Entry 8HVR (electron microscopy, 3.35 A resolution); this record covers chains F and O of the 13 polymer chains in the assembly.

[Chain F]
Molecule: RNA polymerase principal sigma factor HrdB
Source organism: Streptomyces coelicolor A3(2)
UniProtKB: P18183 (SIGA_STRCO); residues 1-511 here = UniProt positions 1-511
Sequence (531 residues; row label = number of the first residue in the row; numbers below 1 keep their minus sign (Met-19 is residue -19)):
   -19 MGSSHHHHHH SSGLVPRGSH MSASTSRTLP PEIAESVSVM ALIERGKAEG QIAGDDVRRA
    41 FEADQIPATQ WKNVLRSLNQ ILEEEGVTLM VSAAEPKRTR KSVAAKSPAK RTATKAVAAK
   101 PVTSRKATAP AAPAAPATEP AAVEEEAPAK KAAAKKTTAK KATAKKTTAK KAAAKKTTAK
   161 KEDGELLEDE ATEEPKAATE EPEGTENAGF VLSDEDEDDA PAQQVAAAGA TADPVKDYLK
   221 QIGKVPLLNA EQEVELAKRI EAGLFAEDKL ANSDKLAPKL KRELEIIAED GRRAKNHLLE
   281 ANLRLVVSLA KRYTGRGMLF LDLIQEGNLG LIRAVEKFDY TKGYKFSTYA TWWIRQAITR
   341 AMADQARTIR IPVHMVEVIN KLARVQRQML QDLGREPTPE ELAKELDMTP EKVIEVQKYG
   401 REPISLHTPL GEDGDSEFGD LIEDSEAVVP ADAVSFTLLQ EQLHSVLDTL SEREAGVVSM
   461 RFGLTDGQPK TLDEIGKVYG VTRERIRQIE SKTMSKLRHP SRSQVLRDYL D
Disordered / not traced: -19 to 209, 511
Construct notes: initiating methionine (-19); expression tag (-18 to 0)
Swiss-Prot annotation at these positions:
  - DNA-binding region: Leu472 to Ser491 (H-T-H motif)
  - motif: Asp302 to Gln305 (Interaction with polymerase core subunit RpoC)

[Chain O]
Molecule: 65-nt DNA strand
Sequence (65 nucleotides; numbered 1 to 65; the number before each row is that of its first residue):
     1 GTAGCCGGAG CGTTCAGCGT TCGTTTATCT CCCCCTGGCA CTGTCATCTC CGTCAGACCG
    61 TCGCA
Disordered / not traced: 1-4

[Chain F / chain O interface]
Contacting residue pairs - 45 pairs, chain F then chain O:
  Val215(F) - DA46(O)  base contact
  Lys216(F) - DA46(O)  base contact
  Lys216(F) - DT47(O)  hydrogen bond to the base
  Leu219(F) - DC45(O)  base contact
  Leu219(F) - DA46(O)  base contact
  Ile222(F) - DC45(O)  base contact
  Gly223(F) - DC45(O)  base contact
  Leu227(F) - DT44(O)  base contact
  Ala281(F) - DT44(O)  base contact
  Asn282(F) - DT44(O)  base contact
  Arg284(F) - DT44(O)  base contact
  Arg284(F) - DC45(O)  salt bridge to the phosphate
  Leu285(F) - DT44(O)  hydrogen bond to the base
  Ser288(F) - DT44(O)  sugar contact
  Lys291(F) - DA46(O)  sugar contact
  Phe300(F) - DA46(O)  base contact
  Arg313(F) - DG37(O)  salt bridge to the phosphate
  Lys317(F) - DG38(O)  salt bridge to the phosphate
  Lys317(F) - DC39(O)  phosphate contact
  Asp319(F) - DA40(O)  hydrogen bond to the base
  Lys322(F) - DA40(O)  base contact
  Tyr324(F) - DC41(O)  sugar contact
  Tyr324(F) - DT42(O)  phosphate contact
  Lys325(F) - DT42(O)  hydrogen bond to the phosphate
  Lys325(F) - DG43(O)  salt bridge to the phosphate
  Ser327(F) - DG43(O)  phosphate contact
  Ser327(F) - DT44(O)  base contact
  Thr328(F) - DA40(O)  phosphate contact
  Thr328(F) - DC41(O)  phosphate contact
  Thr328(F) - DT42(O)  phosphate contact
  Thr328(F) - DG43(O)  base contact
  Tyr329(F) - DA40(O)  base contact
  Thr331(F) - DG43(O)  hydrogen bond to the base
  Trp332(F) - DC39(O)  sugar contact
  Trp332(F) - DA40(O)  phosphate contact
  Trp333(F) - DG38(O)  sugar contact
  Gln336(F) - DC39(O)  base contact
  Arg340(F) - DT36(O)  base contact
  Arg340(F) - DG37(O)  hydrogen bond to the base
  Arg350(F) - DC35(O)  salt bridge to the phosphate
  Pro352(F) - DC34(O)  phosphate contact
  Pro352(F) - DC35(O)  phosphate contact
  Val353(F) - DT36(O)  base contact
  His354(F) - DC34(O)  salt bridge to the phosphate
  Lys392(F) - DC33(O)  salt bridge to the phosphate
Also at the interface, not in a pair above, chain F (35 interface residues in all): Leu228, Val287, Gly323

[Summary]
Chain F and chain O form an interface of 35 and 15 residues respectively, with 6 hydrogen bonds and 7 salt
bridges. Among the polar pairs are Lys216(F)-DT47(O), Leu285(F)-DT44(O) and Asp319(F)-DA40(O).
Chain F is RNA polymerase principal sigma factor HrdB (Streptomyces coelicolor A3(2)) and chain O is a 65-nt
DNA strand; the structure, Cryo-EM structure of AfsR-dependent transcription activation complex with afsS
promoter, was determined by electron microscopy, deposited together with 8JKE.
